Entry 7LPB (electron microscopy, 3.54 A resolution); this record covers chains A and B of the 4 polymer chains in the assembly.

[Chain A (and B)]
Protein: Transient receptor potential cation channel subfamily V member 1
Source organism: Rattus norvegicus
Notes: chain B of this document is another copy of the same molecule, construct and numbering; everything in this record applies to it too
UniProt: O35433 (TRPV1_RAT); numbering as in UniProt (aligned over 1-838)
Amino-acid sequence (868 residues; numbered 1 to 868; the number before each row is that of its first residue):
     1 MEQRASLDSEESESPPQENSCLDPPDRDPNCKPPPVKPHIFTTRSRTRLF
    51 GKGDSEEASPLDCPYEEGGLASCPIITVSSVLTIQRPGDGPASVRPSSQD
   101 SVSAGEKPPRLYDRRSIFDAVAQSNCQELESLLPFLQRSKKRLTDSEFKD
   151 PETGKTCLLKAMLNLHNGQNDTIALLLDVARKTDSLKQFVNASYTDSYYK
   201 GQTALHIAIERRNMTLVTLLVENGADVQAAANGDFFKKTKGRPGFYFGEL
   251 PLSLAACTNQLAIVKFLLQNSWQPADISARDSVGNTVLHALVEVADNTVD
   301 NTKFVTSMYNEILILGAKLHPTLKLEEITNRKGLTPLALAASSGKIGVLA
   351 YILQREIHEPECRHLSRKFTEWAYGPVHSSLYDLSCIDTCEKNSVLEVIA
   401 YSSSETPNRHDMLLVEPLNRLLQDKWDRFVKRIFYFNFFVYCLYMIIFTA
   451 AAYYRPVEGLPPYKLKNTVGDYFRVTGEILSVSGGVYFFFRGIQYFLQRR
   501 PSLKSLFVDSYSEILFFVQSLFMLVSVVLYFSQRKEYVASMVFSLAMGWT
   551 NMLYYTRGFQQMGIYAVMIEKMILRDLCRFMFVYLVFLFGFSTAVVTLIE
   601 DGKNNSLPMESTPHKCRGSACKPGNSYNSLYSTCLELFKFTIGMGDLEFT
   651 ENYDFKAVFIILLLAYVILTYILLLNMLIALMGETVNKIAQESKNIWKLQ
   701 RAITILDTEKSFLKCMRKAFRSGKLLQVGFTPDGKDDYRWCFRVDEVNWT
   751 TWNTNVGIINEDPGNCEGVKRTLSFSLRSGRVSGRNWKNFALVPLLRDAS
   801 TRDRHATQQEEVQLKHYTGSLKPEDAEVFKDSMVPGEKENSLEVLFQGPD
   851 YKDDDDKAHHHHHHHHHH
Disordered / not traced: 1-112, 140-151, 184-186, 224-226, 238-241, 603-624, 753-868
Sequence notes: expression tag (839-868)
Swiss-Prot annotation at these positions:
  - region: Glu684 to Phe712 (AD), Glu767 to Thr801 (Interaction with calmodulin), Leu777 to Leu792 (Required for PIP2-mediated channel inhibition)
  - motif: Gly643 to Asp646 (Selectivity filter)
  - binding site (ATP): Arg115, Lys155, Lys160, Asn164, Tyr199 to Gln202, Glu210, Arg211
  - binding site (resiniferatoxin): Tyr511, Ser512, Thr550, Arg557
  - binding site (Na(+)): Gly643
  - binding site (Ca(2+)): Asp646
  - modified residue: Ser116 (Phosphoserine), Thr144 (Phosphothreonine), Thr370 (Phosphothreonine), Ser502 (Phosphoserine), Thr704 (Phosphothreonine), Ser774 (Phosphoserine), Ser800 (Phosphoserine), Ser820 (Phosphoserine)
  - glycosylation: Asn604 (N-linked (GlcNAc...) asparagine)
  - mutagenesis: Arg114 (R114E: Abolishes capsaicin-evoked current and binding to resiniferatoxin; Abolishes sensitivity to acid), Arg115 (R115D: Abolishes capsaicin-evoked current and binding to resiniferatoxin), Ser116 (S116A: Abolishes phosphorylation by PKCM and enhances channel response to capsaicin by PKCM), Lys155 (K155A: Abolishes ATP binding. Abolishes CALM binding. Impairs normal desensitization by repeated exposure to capsaicin), Lys160 (K160A: Abolishes ATP binding. Abolishes CALM binding), Tyr199 (Y199A: Strongly reduces affinity for ATP; when associated with A-202), Gln202 (Q202A: Strongly reduces affinity for ATP; when associated with A-199), Ser502 (S502A: Largely reduces PMA enhancement of capsaicin-evoked currents, but no effect on direct activation by PMA. Loss of activation by capsaicin and loss of vanilloid binding ...), Tyr511 (Y511A: Loss of sensitivity to capsaicin), Met547 (M547L: Reduces binding to resiniferatoxin), Thr550 (T550I: Reduces sensitivity to capsaicin 10-fold; no effect on sensitivity to resiniferatoxin. Reduces binding to resiniferatoxin), Glu636 (E636K: Abolishes channel activity. Restored channel activity; when associated with E-639; E636Q: Slight modification of pore attributes), 12 further mutagenesis entries in UniProt
Cystine bridges: Cys386-Cys390
Residues lining bound ligands:
  - ngx-4010 (4DY; (6E)-N-(4-hydroxy-3-methoxybenzyl)-8-methylnon-6-enamide), molecule 1: Tyr511, Ser512, Leu515, Phe516, Phe543, Ala546, Met547, Thr550, Asn551, Leu553, Tyr554, Arg557, Ala566, Glu570, Ile573
  - ngx-4010 (4DY), molecule 2: Phe591, Leu662, Ala665, Leu669
  - 6OU ([(2R)-1-[2-azanylethoxy(oxidanyl)phosphoryl]oxy-3-hexadecanoyloxy-propan-2-yl] (Z)-octadec-9-enoate), molecule 1: Ile446, Thr449, Tyr453, Tyr454, Trp549
  - 6OU, molecule 2: Cys578, Arg579, Phe582
  - 6OU, molecule 3: Phe582, Leu585, Val586, Phe589, Leu630
  - 6OU, molecule 4: Tyr631, Cys634, Phe638
  - 6OU, molecule 5: Ala657, Ile661, Leu664
  - LBN (1-palmitoyl-2-oleoyl-sn-glycero-3-phosphocholine), molecule 1: Asn437, Val440, Tyr444, Leu480, Ser483, Gly484, Tyr487, Phe488, Arg491, Glu513, Phe516, Tyr554, Tyr555
  - LBN, molecule 2: Ile447, Ala450, Tyr454, Gly470, Phe473, Arg474
  - YFP (1-palmitoyl-2-oleoyl-sn-glycero-3-phosphoglycerol): Tyr435, Phe438, Phe439, Cys442, Gly558, Phe559, Gln560, Met562

[Interface between chain A and chain B]
Contacting residue pairs - 61 pairs, chain A then chain B:
  Pro243(A) with Arg743(B); Asp745(B)
  Phe245(A) with Pro376(B)
  Cys257(A) with Trp749(B)
  Val294(A) with Trp749(B), hydrophobic
  Asn301(A) with Trp749(B)
  Phe304(A) with Trp749(B), hydrophobic
  Arg579(A) with Gln561(B)
  Phe580(A) with Tyr565(B)
  Phe582(A) with Met562(B), hydrophobic
  Val583(A) with Met562(B), hydrophobic; Tyr565(B), hydrophobic
  Val586(A) with Trp549(B); Leu553(B), hydrophobic
  Phe587(A) with Thr550(B); Leu553(B), hydrophobic
  Gly590(A) with Trp549(B)
  Phe591(A) with Thr550(B)
  Thr593(A) with Thr449(B); Trp549(B)
  Ala594(A) with Val542(B); Ala546(B), hydrophobic
  Val596(A) with Tyr453(B), hydrophobic
  Thr597(A) with Ala452(B); Tyr453(B); Arg455(B), hydrogen bond (backbone-side chain); Val542(B); Leu545(B)
  Leu598(A) with Arg455(B); Val538(B), hydrophobic
  Glu600(A) with Arg455(B), salt bridge
  Asn628(A) with Tyr453(B)
  Gly643(A) with Ile642(B); Gly643(B)
  Gly645(A) with Ile642(B); Met644(B)
  Leu647(A) with Phe638(B), hydrophobic
  Glu648(A) with Leu635(B)
  Asp654(A) with Arg455(B), salt bridge
  Phe655(A) with Glu536(B)
  Lys656(A) with Tyr631(B)
  Val658(A) with Ala539(B), hydrophobic; Phe543(B), hydrophobic
  Ile660(A) with Tyr631(B)
  Leu662(A) with Val542(B), hydrophobic
  Val667(A) with Ile642(B), hydrophobic
  Ile668(A) with Leu577(B), hydrophobic
  Tyr671(A) with Thr641(B)
  Ile672(A) with Leu678(B), hydrophobic
  Leu673(A) with Ile573(B), hydrophobic; Met682(B)
  Leu674(A) with Tyr565(B)
  Asn676(A) with Leu678(B); Ile679(B)
  Met677(A) with Met572(B), hydrophobic; Met682(B)
  Ala680(A) with Met682(B); Gly683(B)
  Leu681(A) with Tyr565(B), hydrophobic; Val686(B), hydrophobic
  Glu684(A) with Ala690(B)
Other interface residues (no listed pair), chain A (54 interface residues in all): His206, Glu210, Phe235, Leu254, Phe589, Phe640, Met644, Asp646, Ile661, Leu664, Leu669, Ile679
Other interface residues (no listed pair), chain B (44 interface residues in all): Trp372, Tyr374, Lys535, Thr556, Met568, Ile569, Lys639

[In short]
The interface between chain A and chain B involves 54 residues on one side and 44 on the other; the contacts
include 1 hydrogen bond and 2 salt bridges. Among the polar pairs are Glu600(A)-Arg455(B), Asp654(A)-Arg455(B)
and Thr597(A)-Arg455(B).
Chain A and chain B are both Transient receptor potential cation channel subfamily V member 1 (Rattus
norvegicus); the structure, Cryo-EM structure of full-length TRPV1 with capsaicin at 25 degrees Celsius, was
determined by electron microscopy, deposited together with 7LP9, 7LPA, 7LPC, 7LPD and 7LPE.
